5U6X - chains A and B; structure by X-ray diffraction, 2.93 A resolution.

== Chain A (and B) ==
Protein: Prostaglandin G/H synthase 1
Source organism: Ovis aries
Notes: EC 1.14.99.1; chain B of this document is another copy of the same molecule, construct and numbering; everything in this record applies to it too
UniProt: P05979 (PGH1_SHEEP); numbering as in UniProt (aligned over 1-600)
Chain sequence (600 residues; row label = number of the first residue in the row):
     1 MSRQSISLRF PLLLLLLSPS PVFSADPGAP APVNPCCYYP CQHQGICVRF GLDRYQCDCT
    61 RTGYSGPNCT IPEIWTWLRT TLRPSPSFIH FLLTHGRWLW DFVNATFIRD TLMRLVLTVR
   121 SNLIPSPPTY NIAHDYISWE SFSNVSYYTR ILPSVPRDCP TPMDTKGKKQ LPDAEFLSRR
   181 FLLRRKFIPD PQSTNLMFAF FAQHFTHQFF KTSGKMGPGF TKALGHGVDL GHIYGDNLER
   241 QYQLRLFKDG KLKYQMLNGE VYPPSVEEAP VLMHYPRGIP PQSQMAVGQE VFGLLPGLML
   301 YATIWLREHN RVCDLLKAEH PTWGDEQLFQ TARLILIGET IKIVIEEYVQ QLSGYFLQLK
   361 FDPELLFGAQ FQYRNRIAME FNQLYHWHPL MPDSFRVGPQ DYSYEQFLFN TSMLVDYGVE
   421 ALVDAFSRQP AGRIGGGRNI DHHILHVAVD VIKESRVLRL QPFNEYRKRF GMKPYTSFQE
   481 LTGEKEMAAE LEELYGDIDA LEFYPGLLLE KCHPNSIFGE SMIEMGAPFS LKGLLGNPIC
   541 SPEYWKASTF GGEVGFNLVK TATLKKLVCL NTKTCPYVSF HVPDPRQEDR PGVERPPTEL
Unresolved in the structure: 1-31, 585-600
Disulfide bonds: Cys36-Cys47, Cys37-Cys159, Cys41-Cys57, Cys59-Cys69, Cys569-Cys575
Glycans and other covalent adducts: N-acetylglucosamine (NAG) linked to Asn68, Asn144, Asn410
Ion coordination: heme Fe near His388 (its only coordinating residue here)
Ligand contacts:
  - heme (HEM): Tyr148, Ala199, Ala202, Gln203, Thr206, His207, Phe210, Lys211, Thr212, Leu295, Asn382, Tyr385, His386, Trp387, His388, Met391, Leu408, Ile444, His446, Val447
  - P6A (3-(5-chlorofuran-2-yl)-5-methyl-4-phenyl-1,2-oxazole): Val116, Arg120, Val349, Leu352, Ser353, Tyr355, Phe518, Met522, Ile523, Gly526, Ala527, Ser530, Leu531
Swiss-Prot annotation at these positions:
  - active site: His207 (Proton acceptor), Tyr385 (For cyclooxygenase activity)
  - binding site (heme b): His388
  - site: Asn104 (Not glycosylated), Ser530 (Aspirin-acetylated serine)
  - glycosylation (N-linked (GlcNAc...) asparagine): Asn68, Asn144, Asn410
  - natural variant: Glu520 (E520K; E520Q)
  - mutagenesis: Tyr385 (Y385F: Abolishes cyclooxygenase activity)
From the paper describing this entry:
  - binding site for P6A: Arg120, Val349, Leu352, Ser353, Tyr355, Phe518, Ile523
  - post-translational modification sites: Asn68, Asn144, Asn410
  - catalytic residues: Tyr385 (citing earlier work)
  - specificity-determining residues: Ile434, His513, Ile523 (proposed by the authors, not directly observed)

== How chain A and chain B interact ==
Contacting residue pairs (104; chain A residue first):
  Ile46(A) with Ser548(B)
  Val48(A) with His320(B); Ser548(B)
  Arg49(A) with His320(B), hydrogen bond (backbone-side chain); Thr322(B); Trp323(B)
  Phe50(A) with Glu319(B); His320(B)
  Gly51(A) with Glu319(B), hydrogen bond (backbone-backbone); Pro321(B); Thr322(B)
  Leu52(A) with Pro321(B), hydrophobic
  Asp58(A) with Lys546(B); Ala547(B); Ser548(B), hydrogen bond (side chain-backbone)
  Arg61(A) with Phe367(B); Pro542(B), hydrogen bond (side chain-backbone); Trp545(B), hydrogen bond (side chain-backbone); Lys546(B)
  Pro125(A) with Glu543(B)
  Pro127(A) with Pro538(B), hydrophobic; Ser541(B); Glu543(B); Tyr544(B)
  Pro128(A) with Tyr544(B), hydrogen bond (backbone-side chain)
  Thr129(A) with Glu543(B)
  His134(A) with Glu326(B), salt bridge
  Tyr136(A) with Glu326(B); Gln327(B), hydrogen bond (side chain-backbone); Gln330(B)
  Ile137(A) with Leu334(B); Tyr544(B), hydrophobic; Thr549(B)
  Ser138(A) with Gln330(B); Leu334(B)
  Trp139(A) with Asp229(B); Gln330(B); Arg333(B); Leu334(B); Asn537(B); Pro538(B), hydrophobic
  Glu140(A) with Gln330(B), hydrogen bond (backbone-side chain)
  Phe142(A) with Pro538(B), hydrophobic; Tyr544(B)
  Asp229(A) with Trp139(B)
  Glu319(A) with Phe50(B); Gly51(B), hydrogen bond (backbone-backbone)
  His320(A) with Val48(B); Arg49(B), hydrogen bond (side chain-backbone); Phe50(B)
  Pro321(A) with Gly51(B); Leu52(B), hydrophobic
  Thr322(A) with Arg49(B); Gly51(B)
  Glu326(A) with His134(B), salt bridge; Tyr136(B)
  Gln327(A) with Tyr136(B), hydrogen bond (backbone-side chain)
  Gln330(A) with Tyr136(B); Ser138(B); Trp139(B); Glu140(B), hydrogen bond (side chain-backbone)
  Arg333(A) with Trp139(B)
  Leu334(A) with Ile137(B); Ser138(B); Trp139(B)
  Ile337(A) with Trp139(B), hydrophobic
  Phe367(A) with Arg61(B); Gln370(B), hydrogen bond (backbone-side chain)
  Gly368(A) with Gln370(B), hydrogen bond (backbone-side chain)
  Ala369(A) with Gln370(B)
  Gln370(A) with Phe367(B), hydrogen bond (side chain-backbone); Gly368(B), hydrogen bond (side chain-backbone); Ala369(B), hydrogen bond (side chain-backbone)
  Phe371(A) with Gln372(B), hydrogen bond (backbone-side chain)
  Gln372(A) with Phe371(B), hydrogen bond (side chain-backbone); Gln372(B); Tyr373(B), hydrogen bond (side chain-backbone)
  Tyr373(A) with Gln372(B), hydrogen bond (backbone-side chain); Arg374(B), hydrogen bond (backbone-side chain)
  Arg374(A) with Tyr373(B), hydrogen bond (side chain-backbone); Arg374(B)
  Asn537(A) with Trp139(B)
  Pro538(A) with Pro127(B), hydrophobic; Trp139(B), hydrophobic; Phe142(B), hydrophobic
  Ser541(A) with Pro127(B)
  Pro542(A) with Arg61(B), hydrogen bond (backbone-side chain)
  Glu543(A) with Pro125(B); Ser126(B); Pro127(B); Thr129(B)
  Tyr544(A) with Pro127(B); Pro128(B), hydrogen bond (side chain-backbone); Ile137(B), hydrophobic; Phe142(B)
  Trp545(A) with Arg61(B), hydrogen bond (backbone-side chain)
  Lys546(A) with Asp58(B); Thr60(B); Arg61(B)
  Ala547(A) with Asp58(B), hydrogen bond (backbone-side chain)
  Ser548(A) with Ile46(B); Val48(B); Asp58(B), hydrogen bond (backbone-side chain)
  Thr549(A) with Ile137(B)
Other interface residues (no listed pair), chain A (57 interface residues in all): Thr60, Ser126, Leu238, Gln241, Trp323, Glu364, Gly551, Gly552
Other interface residues (no listed pair), chain B (57 interface residues in all): Leu238, Gln241, Ile337, Glu364, Gly551, Gly552

== Summary ==
The chain A/chain B interface involves 57 residues from each chain, with 28 hydrogen bonds and 2 salt bridges.
Polar contacts include His134(A)-Glu326(B), Arg49(A)-His320(B) and Asp58(A)-Ser548(B). Chain A binds heme and
compound P6A. The paper reports the catalytic residue Tyr385(A); a binding site for P6A at Arg120(A),
Val349(A) and Leu352(A) among others.
Both chains are Prostaglandin G/H synthase 1 (Ovis aries). Entry 5U6X (Cox-1:P6 complex structure) was
determined by X-ray diffraction (same publication as 5WBE).
